PDB entry 5LRA | X-ray diffraction, 3.00 A resolution | chain A

== Chain A ==
Protein: Alpha-1,4 glucan phosphorylase
Source organism: Hordeum vulgare var. distichum
Notes: EC 2.4.1.1
UniProt: F2E0G2 (F2E0G2_HORVD); numbering as in UniProt (aligned over 44-968)
Amino-acid sequence (938 residues; row label = number of the first residue in the row):
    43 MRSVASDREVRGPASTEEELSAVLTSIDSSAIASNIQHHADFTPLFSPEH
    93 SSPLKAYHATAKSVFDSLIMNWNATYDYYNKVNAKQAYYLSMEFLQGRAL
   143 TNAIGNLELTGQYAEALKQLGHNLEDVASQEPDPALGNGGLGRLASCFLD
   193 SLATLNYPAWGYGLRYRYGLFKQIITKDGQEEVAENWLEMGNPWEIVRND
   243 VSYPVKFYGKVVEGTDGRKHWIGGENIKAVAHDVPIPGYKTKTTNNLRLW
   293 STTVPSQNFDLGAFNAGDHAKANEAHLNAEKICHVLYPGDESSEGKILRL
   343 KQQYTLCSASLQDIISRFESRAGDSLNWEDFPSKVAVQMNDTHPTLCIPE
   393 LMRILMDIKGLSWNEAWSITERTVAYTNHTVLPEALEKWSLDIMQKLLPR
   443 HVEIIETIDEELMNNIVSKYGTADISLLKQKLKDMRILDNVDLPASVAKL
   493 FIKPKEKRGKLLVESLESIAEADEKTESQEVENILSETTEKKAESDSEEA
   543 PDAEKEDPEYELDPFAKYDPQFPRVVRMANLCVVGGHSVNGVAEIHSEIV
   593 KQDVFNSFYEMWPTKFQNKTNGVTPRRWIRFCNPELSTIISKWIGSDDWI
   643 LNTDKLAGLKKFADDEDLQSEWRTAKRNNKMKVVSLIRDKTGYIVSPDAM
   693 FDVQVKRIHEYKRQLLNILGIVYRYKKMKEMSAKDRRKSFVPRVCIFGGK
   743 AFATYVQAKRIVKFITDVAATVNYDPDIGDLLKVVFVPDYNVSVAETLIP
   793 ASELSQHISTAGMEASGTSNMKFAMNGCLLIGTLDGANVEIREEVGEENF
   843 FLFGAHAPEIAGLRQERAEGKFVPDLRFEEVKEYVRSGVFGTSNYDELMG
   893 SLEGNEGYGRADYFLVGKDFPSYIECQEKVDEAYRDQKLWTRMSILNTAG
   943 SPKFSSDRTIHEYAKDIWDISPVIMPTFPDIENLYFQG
Unresolved in the structure: 43-68, 496-552, 970-980
Sequence notes: initiating methionine (43); expression tag (969-980)
Covalently attached groups: pyridoxal phosphate (PLP) linked to K814
Ligand contacts: pyridoxal phosphate (PLP): L137, N180, G181, G182, R185, W620, K698, K704, Y782, N783, V784, A787, G809, T810, S811, N812
Reported in the primary citation:
  - conformationally variable residues (loop rearrangement): T422 to A427
  - binding site for alpha-D-glucopyranose: T422, E426
  - mutagenesis - D383A: abolished catalytic activity

== In short ==
Covalently linked pyridoxal phosphate: at K814. The paper reports a binding site for alpha-D-glucopyranose at
T422 and E426; D383A abolishes catalytic activity.
Chain A is Alpha-1,4 glucan phosphorylase (Hordeum vulgare var. distichum); the structure, Plastidial
phosphorylase PhoI from barley in complex with maltotetraose, was determined by X-ray diffraction, deposited
together with 5LR8 and 5LRB.
